Entry 5E69 (X-ray diffraction, 1.85 A resolution); this record covers chains A and D of the 4 polymer chains in the assembly.

[Chain A]
Name: Glucocorticoid receptor
From: Homo sapiens
UniProtKB: P04150 (GCR_HUMAN), isoform P04150-8; residues 417-506 here correspond to UniProt positions 391-480 (UniProt number = residue number - 26)
Amino-acid sequence (114 residues; row label = number of the first residue in the row):
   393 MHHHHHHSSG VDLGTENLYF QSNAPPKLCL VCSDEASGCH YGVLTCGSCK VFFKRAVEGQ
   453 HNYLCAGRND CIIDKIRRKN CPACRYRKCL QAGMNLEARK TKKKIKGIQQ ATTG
Disordered / not traced: 393-417, 491-506
Sequence notes: initiating methionine (393); expression tag (394-416)
Reported in the primary citation:
  - binding site for the 16-nt DNA strand: Lys442, Val443, Arg447
  - binding site for the 16-nt DNA strand (chain D): Val443, Arg447
  - mutagenesis - S425G: decreased signaling in response to IL8 promoter
  - mutagenesis - S425G, K442A/R447A: unchanged binding to p65/RelA subunit of NF-kappaB
  - mutagenesis - K442A/R447A: abolished signaling
  - mutagenesis - S425G: decreased binding to IL6 and ICAM1
  - mutagenesis - K442A/R447A: abolished binding to kappaBREs in the inflammatory genes

[Chain D]
Molecule: 16-nt DNA strand
Sequence (16 nucleotides; row label = number of the first residue in the row):
    34 ATCGTGGAAT TTCCTC

[How chain A and chain D interact]
Residue-residue contacts (11; chain A residue first):
  Gly439(A) with DT43(D), base contact
  Ser440(A) with DA42(D), phosphate contact
  Val443(A) with DA42(D), base contact; DT43(D), base contact
  Phe444(A) with DA41(D), phosphate contact
  Arg447(A) with DA41(D), salt bridge to the phosphate; DA42(D), hydrogen bond to the base
  Arg470(A) with DA42(D), salt bridge to the phosphate
  Lys471(A) with DA41(D), phosphate contact; DA42(D), salt bridge to the phosphate
  Arg477(A) with DA42(D), salt bridge to the phosphate
Other interface residues (no listed pair), chain A (9 interface residues in all): Pro474
Other interface residues (no listed pair), chain D (4 interface residues in all): DG40

[In short]
The interface between chain A and chain D involves 9 residues on one side and 4 on the other, with 1 hydrogen
bond and 4 salt bridges. Polar pairs include Arg447(A)-DA42(D), Arg447(A)-DA41(D) and Arg470(A)-DA42(D). From
the paper: a binding site for the 16-nt DNA strand at Lys442(A), Val443(A) and Arg447(A); S425G of chain A
reduces signaling in response to IL8 promoter.
Chain A is Glucocorticoid receptor (Homo sapiens) and chain D is a 16-nt DNA strand; the structure,
Glucocorticoid receptor DNA binding domain - IL8 NF-kB response element complex, was determined by X-ray
diffraction, deposited together with 5E6A, 5E6B, 5E6C and 5E6D.
